PDB entry 3UE0 | X-ray diffraction, 2.60 A resolution | chains A and B

[Chain A (and B)]
Molecule: Penicillin-binding protein 1a
From: Acinetobacter baumannii
Notes: chain B of this document is another copy of the same molecule, construct and numbering; everything in this record applies to it too
UniProt: G1C794 (G1C794_ACIBA); residues 25-739 here correspond to UniProt positions 50-764 (UniProt number = residue number + 25)
Chain sequence (731 residues; numbered 9 to 739; the number before each row is that of its first residue):
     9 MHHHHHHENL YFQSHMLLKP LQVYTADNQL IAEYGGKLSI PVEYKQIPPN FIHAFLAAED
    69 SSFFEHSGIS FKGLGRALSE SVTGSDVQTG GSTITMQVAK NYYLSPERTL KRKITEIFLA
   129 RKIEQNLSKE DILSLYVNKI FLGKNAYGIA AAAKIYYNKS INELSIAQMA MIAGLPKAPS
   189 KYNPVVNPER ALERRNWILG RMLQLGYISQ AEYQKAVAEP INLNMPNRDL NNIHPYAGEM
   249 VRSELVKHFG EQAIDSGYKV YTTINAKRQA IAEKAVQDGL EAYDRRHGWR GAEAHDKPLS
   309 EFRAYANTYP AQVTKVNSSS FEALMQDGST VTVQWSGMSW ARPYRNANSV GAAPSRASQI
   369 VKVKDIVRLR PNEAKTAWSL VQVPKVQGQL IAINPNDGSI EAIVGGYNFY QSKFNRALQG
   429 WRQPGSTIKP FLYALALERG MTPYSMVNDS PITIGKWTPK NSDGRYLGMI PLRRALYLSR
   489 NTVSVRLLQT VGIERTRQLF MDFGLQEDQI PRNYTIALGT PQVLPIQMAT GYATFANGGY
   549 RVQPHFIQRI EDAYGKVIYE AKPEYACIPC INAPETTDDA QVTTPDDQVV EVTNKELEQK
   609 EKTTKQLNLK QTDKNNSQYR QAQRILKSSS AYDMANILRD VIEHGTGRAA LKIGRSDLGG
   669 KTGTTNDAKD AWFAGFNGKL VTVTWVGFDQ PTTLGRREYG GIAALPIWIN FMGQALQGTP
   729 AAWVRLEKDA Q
Not modelled in the structure: 9-26, 73-132, 580-625, 655-660, 737-739 (chain B: 9-26, 73-132, 582-625, 654-660, 733-739)
Differences from the reference sequence: expression tag (9-24)
Disulfides: C575-C578
Covalently attached groups: AZTREONAM, open form (AZR) linked to S434
Ligand contacts: AZTREONAM, open form (AZR; 2-({[(1Z)-1-(2-amino-1,3-thiazol-4-yl)-2-oxo-2-{[(2S,3S)-1-oxo-3-(sulfoamino)butan-2-yl]amino}ethylidene]amino}oxy)-2-methylpropanoic acid): Q431, G433, S470, S487, N489, L526, G527, K669, T670, G671, T672, T673, N674, D675, A676, Y707

[Interface between chain A and chain B]
Pairs across the interface (93; chain A residue first):
  E67(A) - K255(B)
  E67(A) - H256(B)
  D68(A) - Q514(B)
  S69(A) - E252(B)
  S69(A) - K255(B)  hydrogen bond (backbone-side chain)
  S69(A) - H256(B)  hydrogen bond (backbone-side chain)
  F71(A) - E252(B)
  F71(A) - L426(B)  hydrophobic
  F71(A) - I534(B)  hydrophobic
  F71(A) - P552(B)
  F71(A) - H553(B)
  F71(A) - F554(B)  hydrogen bond (backbone-backbone)
  F72(A) - E252(B)
  F72(A) - L253(B)  hydrophobic
  F72(A) - H256(B)
  F72(A) - F257(B)  hydrophobic
  F72(A) - H553(B)
  F72(A) - F554(B)
  F72(A) - I555(B)  hydrophobic
  Q133(A) - Q551(B)
  N134(A) - Q551(B)  hydrogen bond
  L135(A) - E572(B)
  L135(A) - R628(B)
  S136(A) - Y567(B)
  K137(A) - H256(B)
  D139(A) - Y567(B)
  D139(A) - R628(B)  salt bridge
  I140(A) - F257(B)  hydrophobic
  I140(A) - I555(B)  hydrophobic
  I140(A) - Y567(B)  hydrophobic
  L141(A) - F257(B)  hydrophobic
  L143(A) - Y266(B)
  L143(A) - I566(B)
  Y144(A) - L253(B)
  Y144(A) - F257(B)  hydrophobic
  Y144(A) - A261(B)  hydrophobic
  Y144(A) - S264(B)
  Y144(A) - Y266(B)
  K147(A) - Q260(B)
  K147(A) - Y266(B)  hydrogen bond
  I148(A) - F257(B)
  Y155(A) - Q260(B)
  P184(A) - H256(B)
  P184(A) - G258(B)
  K185(A) - K255(B)
  R209(A) - Q514(B)
  R209(A) - D516(B)  salt bridge
  Q212(A) - E515(B)
  Q212(A) - D516(B)
  E252(A) - S69(B)
  E252(A) - F71(B)
  E252(A) - F72(B)
  L253(A) - F72(B)  hydrophobic
  K255(A) - E67(B)
  K255(A) - S69(B)  hydrogen bond (side chain-backbone)
  K255(A) - K185(B)
  H256(A) - E67(B)
  H256(A) - S69(B)  hydrogen bond (side chain-backbone)
  H256(A) - F72(B)
  H256(A) - K137(B)
  H256(A) - P184(B)
  F257(A) - F72(B)  hydrophobic
  F257(A) - I140(B)  hydrophobic
  F257(A) - L141(B)  hydrophobic
  F257(A) - Y144(B)  hydrophobic
  F257(A) - I148(B)
  G258(A) - P184(B)
  Q260(A) - K147(B)
  Q260(A) - F149(B)
  Q260(A) - Y155(B)
  A261(A) - Y144(B)  hydrophobic
  S264(A) - Y144(B)
  Y266(A) - L143(B)
  Y266(A) - Y144(B)
  Y266(A) - K147(B)  hydrogen bond
  Q514(A) - D68(B)
  Q514(A) - R209(B)
  D516(A) - Q212(B)
  I534(A) - F71(B)  hydrophobic
  Q551(A) - Q133(B)
  P552(A) - F71(B)
  H553(A) - F71(B)
  H553(A) - F72(B)
  F554(A) - F71(B)  hydrogen bond (backbone-backbone)
  F554(A) - F72(B)  hydrophobic
  I555(A) - F72(B)  hydrophobic
  I555(A) - I140(B)  hydrophobic
  I566(A) - L143(B)
  Y567(A) - S136(B)
  Y567(A) - D139(B)
  Y567(A) - I140(B)  hydrophobic
  K570(A) - L135(B)
  R628(A) - L135(B)
Interface residues without a listed pair, chain A (51 interface residues in all): S70, F149, V254, I408, L426, R549, I558
Interface residues without a listed pair, chain B (50 interface residues in all): S70, I408, L532, I558

[In short]
51 residues of chain A and 50 residues of chain B are in contact, with 9 hydrogen bonds and 2 salt bridges.
Among the polar pairs are D139(A)-R628(B), R209(A)-D516(B) and S69(A)-K255(B). Covalently linked AZTREONAM,
open form: at S434(A).
Chain A and chain B are both Penicillin-binding protein 1a (Acinetobacter baumannii); the structure, Crystal
structure of Acinetobacter baumannii PBP1a in complex with Aztreonam, was determined by X-ray diffraction
together with 3UDI, 3UDX and 3UE3 from the same study.
